PDB entry 6GJ3 | electron microscopy, 4.30 A resolution (low resolution: residue-level contacts below are approximate; hydrogen-bond / salt-bridge calls are withheld) | chains C and I of the 7 polymer chains in the assembly

[Chain C]
Molecule: TssG
Source organism: Escherichia coli
UniProt: H4UNW2 (H4UNW2_ECOLX); residues 100-366 here correspond to UniProt positions 1-267 (UniProt number = residue number - 99)
Amino-acid sequence (267 residues; row label = number of the first residue in the row):
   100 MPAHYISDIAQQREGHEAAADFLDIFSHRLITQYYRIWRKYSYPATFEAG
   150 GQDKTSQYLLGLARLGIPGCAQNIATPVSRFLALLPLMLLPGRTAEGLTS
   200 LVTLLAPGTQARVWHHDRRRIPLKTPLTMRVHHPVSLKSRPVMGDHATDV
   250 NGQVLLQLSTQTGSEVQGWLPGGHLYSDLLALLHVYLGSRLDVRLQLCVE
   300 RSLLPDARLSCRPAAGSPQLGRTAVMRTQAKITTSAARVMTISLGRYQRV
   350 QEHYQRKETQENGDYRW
Not modelled in the structure: 100-214, 251-300, 327-366
Construct notes: conflict Thr332 (Ala233 in H4UNW2)

[Chain I]
Molecule: TssK
Source organism: Escherichia coli
UniProt: H4UNX9 (H4UNX9_ECOLX); numbering as in UniProt (aligned over 1-445)
Amino-acid sequence (445 residues; row label = number of the first residue in the row):
     1 MKIYRPLWEDGAFLMPQQFQQQAAWDVHLADSVARMGLAHPWGVVAAEFD
    51 DSLLPLSRLNATRLIVRFPDGTLIDTERADNLPPVCDLSTVSDRSLVDIV
   101 LALPLLNANGGNLDNGSESERPRRWKSERVNVQELAGHEQSEVAVLRHNL
   151 TLRMAHQENAAWLTCPVTRLVRDAQGQWCRDPRFIPPLLTLSASPSLMTE
   201 LLELLHHLQARRQRLMSMRRENNARLADFAVADVSLFWLLNALNSAEPVL
   251 KELLDMPYRHPELLYRELARLAGSLLTFSLEHNVDAVPAYHHETPENVFP
   301 PLLSLLNRLLEASLPSRVVFIELKQKGVMWEGALHDARLREGADFWLSVR
   351 SSMPGHELQTKFPQLCKAGSPDDVSEVVNVALSGVIIRPVTHVPAAIPLR
   401 LENQYFALDLSTDAARAMLDAGRCTFYTPASLGDVKLELFAVLRT
Not modelled in the structure: 312-445
Construct notes: conflict Leu202 (Ala in H4UNX9)

[Chain C / chain I interface]
Residue-residue contacts (11; chain C residue first):
  Ala306(C) - Pro16(I)
  Arg307(C) - Leu14(I)
  Leu308(C) - Pro16(I)
  Cys310(C) - Phe13(I)
  Pro312(C) - Phe13(I)
  Pro312(C) - Leu14(I)
  Ala313(C) - Phe13(I)
  Ser316(C) - Asp10(I)
  Gln318(C) - Leu14(I)
  Met325(C) - His138(I)
  Met325(C) - Gln140(I)
Also at the interface, not in a pair above, chain C (10 interface residues in all): Ser309

[Overview]
Chain C and chain I form an interface of 10 and 6 residues respectively.
Chain C is TssG and chain I is TssK, both from Escherichia coli; the structure, The baseplate complex from the
type VI secretion system, was determined by electron microscopy, deposited together with 6GIY and 6GJ1.
